PDB entry 8Y5I | electron microscopy, 3.00 A resolution | chains B and E of the 5 polymer chains in the assembly

[Chain B]
Molecule: Spermidine/putrescine transport system permease protein PotB
From: Escherichia coli
Amino-acid sequence (285 residues; numbered 1 to 285; the number before each row is that of its first residue):
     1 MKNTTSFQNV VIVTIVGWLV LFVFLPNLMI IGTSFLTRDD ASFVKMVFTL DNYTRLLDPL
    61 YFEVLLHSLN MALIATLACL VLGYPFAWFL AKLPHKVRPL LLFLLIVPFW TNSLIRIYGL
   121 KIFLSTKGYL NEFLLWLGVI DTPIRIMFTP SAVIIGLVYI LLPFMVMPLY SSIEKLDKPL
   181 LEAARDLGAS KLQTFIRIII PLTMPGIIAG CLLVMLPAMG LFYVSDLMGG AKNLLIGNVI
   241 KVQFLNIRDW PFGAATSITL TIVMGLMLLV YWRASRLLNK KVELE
Unresolved in the structure: 1-4, 270-285
From the paper describing this entry:
  - conformationally variable residues (helix shift, side-chain flip): K178, Y223

[Chain E]
Molecule: Putrescine-binding periplasmic protein
From: Escherichia coli
Reference sequence: C3TDJ2 (C3TDJ2_ECOLX); residues 1-348 here = UniProt positions 1-348
Amino-acid sequence (348 residues; row label = number of the first residue in the row):
     1 MKKWSRHLLA AGALALGMSA AHADDNNTLY FYNWTEYVPP GLLEQFTKET GIKVIYSTYE
    61 SNETMYAKLK TYKDGAYDLV VPSTYYVDKM RKEGMIQKID KSKLTNFSNL DPDMLNKPFD
   121 PNNDYSIPYI WGATAIGVNG DAVDPKSVTS WADLWKPEYK GSLLLTDDAR EVFQMALRKL
   181 GYSGNTTDPK EIEAAYNELK KLMPNVAAFN SDNPANPYME GEVNLGMIWN GSAFVARQAG
   241 TPIDVVWPKE GGIFWMDSLA IPANAKNKEG ALKLINFLLR PDVAKQVAET IGYPTPNLAA
   301 RKLLSPEVAN DKTLYPDAET IKNGEWQNDV GAASSIYEEY YQKLKAGR
Unresolved in the structure: 1-26, 348
From the paper describing this entry:
  - conformationally variable residues (loop rearrangement): W34, W229, W255

[Interface between chain B and chain E]
Pairs across the interface (28; chain B residue first):
  A41(B) with K70(E)
  F43(B) with K70(E)
  L60(B) with K343(E)
  Y118(B) with D212(E); N216(E)
  K121(B) with E220(E)
  S125(B) with E220(E); E222(E)
  T126(B) with E220(E); E222(E), hydrogen bond
  K127(B) with E220(E), hydrogen bond (backbone-backbone)
  M147(B) with E222(E)
  F148(B) with A208(E), hydrophobic
  D226(B) with D167(E); S211(E)
  A231(B) with F209(E), hydrophobic; K345(E), hydrogen bond (backbone-side chain)
  K232(B) with A207(E); K345(E)
  L234(B) with Q342(E)
  V239(B) with Q342(E)
  V242(B) with Q342(E)
  L245(B) with E63(E)
  N246(B) with E63(E); E338(E)
  I247(B) with S335(E); E338(E)
  R248(B) with Y86(E), hydrogen bond
Also at the interface, not in a pair above, chain B (23 interface residues in all): I122, L227, G230
Also at the interface, not in a pair above, chain E (25 interface residues in all): T64, Y66, A67, T71, K89, G221, S334, A346

[In short]
23 residues of chain B face 25 of chain E across their interface, with 4 hydrogen bonds. Polar contacts
include T126(B)-E222(E), A231(B)-K345(E) and R248(B)-Y86(E). The paper reports conformational variability at
K178(B), Y223(B) and W34(E) among others.
Here chain B is Spermidine/putrescine transport system permease protein PotB and chain E is Putrescine-binding
periplasmic protein, both from Escherichia coli. Entry 8Y5I (Cryo-EM structure of E.coli spermidine
transporter PotD-PotABC in translocation intermidiate state) was determined by electron microscopy, deposited
together with 8Y5F, 8Y5G, 8Y5H and 8ZX1.
